8VUY - chains A and D of the 8 polymer chains in the assembly; structure by electron microscopy, 3.81 A resolution.

Chain A:
Molecule: Glutamate receptor ionotropic, NMDA 1
From: Rattus norvegicus
Reference sequence: P35439 (NMDZ1_RAT); residue numbers follow UniProt; this construct covers 25-838
Amino-acid sequence (817 residues; each row starts with the number of its first residue):
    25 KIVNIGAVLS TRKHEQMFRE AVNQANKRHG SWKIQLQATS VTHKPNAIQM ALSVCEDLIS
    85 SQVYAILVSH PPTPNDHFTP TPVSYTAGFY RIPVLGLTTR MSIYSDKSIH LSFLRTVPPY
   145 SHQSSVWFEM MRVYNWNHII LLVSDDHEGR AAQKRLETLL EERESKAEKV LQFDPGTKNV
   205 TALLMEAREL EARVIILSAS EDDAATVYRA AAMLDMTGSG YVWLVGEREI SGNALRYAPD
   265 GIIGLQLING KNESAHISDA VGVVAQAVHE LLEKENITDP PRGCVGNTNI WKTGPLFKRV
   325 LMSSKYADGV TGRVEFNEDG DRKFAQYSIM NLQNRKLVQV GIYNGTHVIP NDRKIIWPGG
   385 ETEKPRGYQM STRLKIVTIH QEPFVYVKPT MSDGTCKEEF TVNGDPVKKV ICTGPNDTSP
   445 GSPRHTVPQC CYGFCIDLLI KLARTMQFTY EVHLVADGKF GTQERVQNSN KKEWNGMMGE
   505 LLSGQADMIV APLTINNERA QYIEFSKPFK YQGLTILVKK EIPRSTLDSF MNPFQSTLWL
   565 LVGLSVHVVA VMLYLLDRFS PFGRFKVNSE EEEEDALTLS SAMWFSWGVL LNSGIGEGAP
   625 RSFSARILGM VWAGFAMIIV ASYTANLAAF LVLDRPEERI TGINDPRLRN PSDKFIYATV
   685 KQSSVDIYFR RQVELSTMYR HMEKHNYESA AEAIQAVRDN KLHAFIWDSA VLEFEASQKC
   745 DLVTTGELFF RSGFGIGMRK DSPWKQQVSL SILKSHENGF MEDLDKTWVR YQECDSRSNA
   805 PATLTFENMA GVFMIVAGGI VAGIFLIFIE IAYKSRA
Not modelled in the structure: 585-601
Sequence notes: conflict Q61 (Asn in P35439), D239 (Asn in P35439), Q350 (Asn in P35439), Q471 (Asn in P35439), Q491 (Asn in P35439), N556 (Gln in P35439), Q771 (Asn in P35439), I819 (Leu in P35439); expression tag (839-841)
Curated features (UniProtKB/Swiss-Prot):
  - region: L603 to P624 (Pore-forming)
  - binding site (glycine): P516, T518, R523, S688, D732
  - glycosylation (N-linked (GlcNAc...) asparagine): N203, N276, N300, N368, N440, N674
Disulfides: C79-C308, C420-C454, C436-C455

Chain D:
Molecule: Glutamate receptor ionotropic, NMDA 2B
From: Rattus norvegicus
Reference sequence: Q00960 (NMDE2_RAT); residues 34-845 here = UniProt positions 34-845
Amino-acid sequence (812 residues; numbered 34 to 845; the number before each row is that of its first residue):
    34 SIGIAVILVG TSDEVAIKDA HEKDDFHHLS VVPRVELVAM NETDPKSIIT RICDLMSDRK
    94 IQGVVFADDT DQEAIAQILD FISAQTLTPI LGIHGGSSMI MADKDESSMF FQFGPSIEQQ
   154 ASVMLNIMEE YDWYIFSIVT TYFPGYQDFV NKIRSTIENS FVGWELEEVL LLDMSLDDGD
   214 SKIQNQLKKL QSPIILLYCT KEEATYIFEV ANSVGLTGYG YTWIVPSLVA GDTDTVPSEF
   274 PTGLISVSYD EWDYGLPARV RDGIAIITTA ASDMLSEHSF IPEPKSSCYN THEKRIYQSN
   334 MLNRYLINVT FEGRDLSFSE EGYQMHPKLV IILLNKERKW ERVGKWKDKS LQMKYYVWPR
   394 MCPETEEQED DHLSIVTLEE APFVIVESVD PLSGTCMRNT VPCEKRIISE NKTDEEPGYI
   454 KKCCKGFCID ILKKISKSVK FTYDLYLVTN GKHGKKINGT WNGMIGEVVM KRAYMAVGSL
   514 TINEERSEVV DFSVPFIETG ISVMVSRSNG TVSPSAFLEP FSADVWVMMF VMLLIVSAVA
   574 VFVFEYFSPV GYNRCLADGR EPGGPSFTIG KAIWLLWGLV FNNSVPVQNP KGTTSKIMVS
   634 VWAFFAVIFL ASYTANLAAF MIQEEYVDQV SGLSDKKFQR PNDFSPPFRF GTVPNGSTER
   694 NIRNNYAEMH AYMGKFNQRG VDDALLSLKT GKLDAFIYDA AVLNYMAGRD EGCKLVTIGS
   754 GKVFASTGYG IAIQKDSGWK RQVDLAILQL FGDGEMEELE ALWLTGICHN EKNEVMSSQL
   814 DIDNMAGVFY MLGAAMALSL ITFISEHLFY WQ
Not modelled in the structure: 34, 395-402, 580-598
Sequence notes: conflict D348 (Asn in Q00960), E354 (Asp in Q00960), E437 (Gln in Q00960), S838 (Cys in Q00960)
Curated features (UniProtKB/Swiss-Prot):
  - region: K604 to P623 (Pore-forming)
  - binding site (Zn(2+)): H127, E284
  - binding site (L-glutamate): T514, R519, S690, T691, D732
  - site: N615 (Functional determinant of NMDA receptors)
  - glycosylation (N-linked (GlcNAc...) asparagine): N74, N341, N444, N491, N542, N688
  - mutagenesis: H60 (H60A: Normal zinc binding), H127 (H127A: Reduced zinc binding), D283 (D283A: Slightly reduced zinc binding), E284 (E284A: Reduced zinc binding), H311 (H311A: Normal zinc binding), H359 (H359A: Normal zinc binding)
Disulfides: C86-C321, C429-C456, C436-C457, C746-C801

Interface between chain A and chain D:
Pairs across the interface (55; chain A residue first):
  I519(A) - L781(D)  hydrophobic
  N520(A) - L781(D)
  N521(A) - L778(D)
  N521(A) - Q782(D)  hydrogen bond
  A524(A) - L778(D)
  A524(A) - L781(D)  hydrophobic
  Q525(A) - L778(D)
  E528(A) - R774(D)  salt bridge
  Y535(A) - S759(D)
  Y535(A) - T760(D)  hydrogen bond (side chain-backbone)
  W563(A) - F637(D)  hydrophobic
  W608(A) - K629(D)
  W608(A) - I630(D)  hydrophobic
  L615(A) - S633(D)
  L615(A) - A636(D)
  L615(A) - F637(D)  hydrophobic
  L615(A) - V640(D)
  S617(A) - A636(D)
  G618(A) - N616(D)
  G618(A) - N622(D)  hydrogen bond (backbone-side chain)
  I619(A) - V632(D)  hydrophobic
  Y647(A) - I641(D)
  Y647(A) - A644(D)  hydrophobic
  T648(A) - A644(D)
  L651(A) - A648(D)  hydrophobic
  A652(A) - A648(D)  hydrophobic
  L655(A) - N649(D)
  L655(A) - A652(D)
  V656(A) - A652(D)  hydrophobic
  Y692(A) - G785(D)
  Q696(A) - D786(D)
  R755(A) - F784(D)
  L774(A) - E521(D)
  L777(A) - N516(D)
  K778(A) - E517(D)  salt bridge
  H780(A) - S759(D)
  E781(A) - E517(D)
  E781(A) - N697(D)
  N782(A) - N698(D)  hydrogen bond (backbone-side chain)
  R794(A) - K755(D)
  N803(A) - Q656(D)
  P805(A) - F653(D)
  A806(A) - F653(D)
  T807(A) - E552(D)  hydrogen bond (side chain-backbone)
  T807(A) - P553(D)
  T807(A) - F554(D)
  T807(A) - S555(D)
  T807(A) - F653(D)
  L808(A) - F554(D)  hydrophobic
  L808(A) - N649(D)
  F810(A) - D557(D)
  V816(A) - F638(D)  hydrophobic
  I824(A) - V572(D)  hydrophobic
  G827(A) - T627(D)
  I831(A) - T627(D)
Interface residues without a listed pair, chain A (46 interface residues in all): K531, N616, F754, S756, K764, F817, I828
Interface residues without a listed pair, chain D (52 interface residues in all): I515, S520, S526, E531, V558, M561, L612, N615, S645, T647, N694, A758, G761

Overview:
46 residues of chain A face 52 of chain D across their interface; the contacts include 5 hydrogen bonds and 2
salt bridges. Among the polar pairs are E528(A)-R774(D), K778(A)-E517(D) and N521(A)-Q782(D).
Here chain A is Glutamate receptor ionotropic, NMDA 1 and chain D is Glutamate receptor ionotropic, NMDA 2B,
both from Rattus norvegicus. Entry 8VUY (Rat GluN1-2B with Fab 003-102) was determined by electron microscopy,
deposited together with 8VUH, 8VUJ, 8VUL, 8VUN, 8VUQ, 8VUR, 8VUT and 8VVH.
